8H6C - chains E and F of the 8 polymer chains in the assembly; structure by X-ray diffraction, 2.50 A resolution.

== Chain E (and F) ==
Name: Histone acetyltransferase KAT2A
From: Homo sapiens
Notes: EC 2.3.1.48, 2.3.1.-; chain F of this document is another copy of the same molecule, construct and numbering; everything in this record applies to it too
Reference sequence: Q92830 (KAT2A_HUMAN); residues 497-662 here = UniProt positions 497-662
Amino-acid sequence (166 residues; row label = number of the first residue in the row):
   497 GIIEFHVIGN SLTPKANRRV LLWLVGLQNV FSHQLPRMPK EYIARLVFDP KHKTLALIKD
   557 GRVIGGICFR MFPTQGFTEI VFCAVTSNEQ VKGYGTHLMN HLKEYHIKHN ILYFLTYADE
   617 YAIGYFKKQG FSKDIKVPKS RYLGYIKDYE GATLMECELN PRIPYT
Not modelled in the structure: 508-511, 662 (chain F: 509-510)
Residues lining bound ligands: malonyl-coenzyme A (MLC): Q530, L531, V577, F578, C579, A580, V581, Q586, V587, K588, G589, Y590, G591, T592, T612, Y613, A614, D615, Y617, A618, G620, Y621, F622, K624, Q625
Swiss-Prot annotation at these positions:
  - region: L639 to A648 (Loop 3)
  - active site: E575 (Proton donor/acceptor)
  - binding site (acetyl-CoA): C579 to V581, Q586 to T592, Y617
  - binding site (succinyl-CoA): C579 to V581, Q586 to T592, Y617
  - modified residue: K549 (N6-acetyllysine)
  - mutagenesis: K549 (K549Q: Mimics acetylation; reduced ability to acetylate and inhibit PPARGC1A. Strongly reduced ability to acetylate and inhibit PPARGC1A; when associated with A-307 and A-735), M567 (M567A: Reduced ability to acetylate and inhibit PPARGC1A), E575 (E575A: Catalytically dead mutant; abolished acyltransferase activity; when associated with A-615), Y601 (Y601F: Reduced ability to acetylate and inhibit PPARGC1A), D615 (D615A: Catalytically dead mutant; abolished acyltransferase activity; when associated with A-575), Y621 to F622 (Abolised protein acetyltransferase activity), Y645 (Y645A: Reduced histone succinylation without affecting histone acetylation. Reduced gene expression)
What the authors report for this chain:
  - mutagenesis - Y645A: unchanged binding to malonyl-coenzyme A
  - mutagenesis - Y645A: decreased binding to succinyl-CoA

== Interface between chain E and chain F ==
Pairs across the interface (26):
  P569(E) - G640(F)
  P569(E) - Y641(F)
  T570(E) - S636(F)
  T570(E) - Y641(F)
  I603(E) - K643(F)
  K604(E) - R541(F)
  N606(E) - L639(F)
  N606(E) - Y641(F)
  N606(E) - K643(F)  hydrogen bond
  L608(E) - D644(F)
  R637(E) - K635(F)
  R637(E) - L639(F)
  P657(E) - D644(F)
  P657(E) - E646(F)
  R658(E) - K643(F)
  I659(E) - M534(F)  hydrophobic
  I659(E) - P535(F)
  I659(E) - Y538(F)  hydrophobic
  P660(E) - P535(F)
  P660(E) - Y538(F)  hydrophobic
  P660(E) - R541(F)
  P660(E) - K643(F)
  Y661(E) - P535(F)
  Y661(E) - E537(F)
  Y661(E) - Y538(F)
  Y661(E) - R541(F)  hydrogen bond
Also at the interface, not in a pair above, chain E (15 interface residues in all): G572, H605, N656
Also at the interface, not in a pair above, chain F (15 interface residues in all): I642, Y645

== Summary ==
Chain E and chain F each contribute 15 residues to their interface, with 2 hydrogen bonds. Among the polar
pairs are N606(E)-K643(F) and Y661(E)-R541(F). Ligands of chain E: malonyl-coenzyme A. From the paper: Y645A
of chain E reduces binding to succinyl-CoA; Y645A of chain E leaves binding to malonyl-coenzyme A unchanged.
Both chains are Histone acetyltransferase KAT2A (Homo sapiens). Entry 8H6C (Crystal structure of human GCN5
histone acetyltransferase domain bound with malonyl-CoA) was determined by X-ray diffraction (same publication
as 8H65, 8H66 and 8H6D).
